Entry 4BEM (X-ray diffraction, 2.10 A resolution); this record covers chains I and J of the 10 polymer chains in the assembly.

Chain I:
Molecule: F1FO atpase C2 subunit
Organism: Acetobacterium woodii
UniProt: Q59166 (Q59166_ACEWO); residues 1-82 here = UniProt positions 1-82
Chain sequence (82 residues; numbered 1 to 82; the number before each row is that of its first residue):
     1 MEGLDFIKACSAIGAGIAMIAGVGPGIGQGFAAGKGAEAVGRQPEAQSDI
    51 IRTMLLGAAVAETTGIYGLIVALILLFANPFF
Modified / non-standard residues: Met1 (n-formylmethionine; FME)
Metal / ion sites: Na+ site 1: Gln29, Glu62 (shared with 2 residues of chain H); Na+ site 2: Val60, Thr63 (shared with Gln46(J), Glu79(J) of chain J)

Chain J:
Molecule: F1FO atpase C1 subunit
Organism: Acetobacterium woodii
UniProt: Q9RMB5 (Q9RMB5_ACEWO); numbering as in UniProt (aligned over 1-182)
Chain sequence (182 residues; row label = number of the first residue in the row):
     1 MIGDMNIVDFVIQFLSQFDPVDVIKGFSALGIGLAMVAGVGPGIGQGFAA
    51 GKGAEAVGKNPTKSNDIVMIMLLGAAVAETSGIFSLVIALILLFANPFIS
   101 STASVWILSASAMASGIAMIAGIGPGTGQGYAAGKGAEAVGIRPEMKSAI
   151 LRVMLLGQAVAQTTGIYALIVALILMYANPFL
Modified / non-standard residues: Met1 (n-formylmethionine; FME)
Metal / ion sites: Na+ site 1: Gln46, Glu79 (shared with Val60(I), Thr63(I) of chain I); Na+ site 2: Val160, Thr163 (shared with 2 residues of chain A)
Reported in the primary citation:
  - contacts within the chain: Gln129-Gln162 (hydrogen bond), Thr80-Gln162 (hydrogen bond)
  - conformationally variable residues (side-chain flip): Gln162 (from molecular simulation)

Chain I / chain J interface:
Pairs across the interface - 74 pairs, chain I then chain J:
  Met1(I) with Gln17(J); Phe18(J)
  Glu2(I) with Phe18(J)
  Gly3(I) with Phe18(J); Asp22(J)
  Phe6(I) with Leu15(J), hydrophobic; Asp22(J); Val23(J); Gly26(J); Phe27(J), hydrophobic
  Ile7(I) with Asp22(J); Lys25(J)
  Cys10(I) with Gly26(J); Ala29(J); Leu30(J)
  Ser11(I) with Ala29(J)
  Ile13(I) with Leu30(J), hydrophobic
  Gly14(I) with Ala29(J); Gly33(J)
  Ile17(I) with Gly33(J); Leu34(J); Val37(J), hydrophobic
  Ala18(I) with Gly33(J)
  Ile20(I) with Val40(J)
  Ala21(I) with Met36(J); Gly39(J); Val40(J)
  Gly24(I) with Val40(J); Gly43(J); Ile44(J), hydrogen bond (backbone-backbone)
  Pro25(I) with Gly43(J)
  Ile27(I) with Ile44(J), hydrophobic
  Gly28(I) with Gly43(J); Ile44(J); Gly47(J)
  Phe31(I) with Gly47(J); Phe48(J), hydrophobic
  Ala32(I) with Gly47(J); Ala50(J), hydrophobic; Gly51(J)
  Lys35(I) with Gly51(J); Glu55(J), salt bridge
  Gln43(I) with Gly58(J); Lys59(J)
  Asp49(I) with Val57(J)
  Ile50(I) with Ala54(J); Gly58(J)
  Thr53(I) with Gly53(J); Ala54(J); Val57(J)
  Leu56(I) with Val68(J), hydrophobic
  Gly57(I) with Ala50(J)
  Ala58(I) with Ala50(J)
  Val60(I) with Gln46(J)
  Ala61(I) with Gly43(J); Gln46(J); Gly47(J)
  Thr63(I) with Glu79(J), hydrogen bond
  Thr64(I) with Gly39(J), hydrogen bond (side chain-backbone); Pro42(J); Gly43(J)
  Tyr67(I) with Met36(J), hydrophobic; Glu79(J), hydrogen bond; Ile83(J)
  Val71(I) with Ile32(J), hydrophobic; Met36(J), hydrophobic
  Leu75(I) with Leu93(J), hydrophobic
  Pro80(I) with Leu93(J); Phe94(J), hydrophobic
  Phe81(I) with Lys25(J), hydrogen bond (backbone-side chain); Ser28(J); Ile32(J), hydrophobic; Leu92(J); Leu93(J)
Also at the interface, not in a pair above, chain I (47 interface residues in all): Leu4, Val23, Gln29, Gly36, Glu38, Ala39, Arg42, Ala46, Met54, Gly68, Ile74
Also at the interface, not in a pair above, chain J (47 interface residues in all): Phe14, Lys52, Met71, Leu72, Ala75, Gly82, Leu86, Ala89, Asn96

Summary:
Chain I and chain J each contribute 47 residues to their interface; the contacts include 5 hydrogen bonds and
1 salt bridge. Polar pairs include Lys35(I)-Glu55(J), Thr63(I)-Glu79(J) and Thr64(I)-Gly39(J). The Na+ site 2
is built by Val160(J) and Thr163(J). The paper reports conformational variability at Gln162(J); contacts
within the chain involving Gln162(J), Gln129(J) and Thr80(J).
Chain I is F1FO atpase C2 subunit and chain J is F1FO atpase C1 subunit, both from Acetobacterium woodii; the
structure, Crystal structure of the F-type ATP synthase c-ring from Acetobacterium woodii, was determined by
X-ray diffraction.
